4QZG - chains A and D of the 4 polymer chains in the assembly; structure by X-ray diffraction, 2.75 A resolution.

Chain A:
Protein: DNA nucleotidylexotransferase
Organism: Mus musculus
Notes: EC 2.7.7.31
Reference sequence: P09838 (TDT_MOUSE); the construct lacks a stretch of the UniProt sequence, so the offset changes along the chain: 132-482 = UniProt 132-482; 483-510 = UniProt 503-530
Sequence (400 residues; numbered 111 to 510; the number before each row is that of its first residue):
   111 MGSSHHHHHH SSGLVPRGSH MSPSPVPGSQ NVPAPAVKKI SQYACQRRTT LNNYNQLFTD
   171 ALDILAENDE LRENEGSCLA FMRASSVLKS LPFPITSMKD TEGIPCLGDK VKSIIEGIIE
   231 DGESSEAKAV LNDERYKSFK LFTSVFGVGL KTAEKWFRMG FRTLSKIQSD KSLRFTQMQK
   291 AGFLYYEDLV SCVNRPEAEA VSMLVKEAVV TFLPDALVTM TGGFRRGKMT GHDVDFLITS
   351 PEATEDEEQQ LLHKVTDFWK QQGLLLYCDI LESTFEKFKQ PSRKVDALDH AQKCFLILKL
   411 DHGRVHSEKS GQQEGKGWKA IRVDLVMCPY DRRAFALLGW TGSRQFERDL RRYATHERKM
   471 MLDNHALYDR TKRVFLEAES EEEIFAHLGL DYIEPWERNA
Disordered / not traced: 111-147, 384-398, 417-424
Differences from the reference sequence: expression tag (111-131); engineered mutation Ala401 (Phe in P09838)
Bound ions: Na+: Thr253, Val255, Val258 (shared with 1 residue of chain U); Mg2+ site 1: Asp343, Asp345 (together with 2',3'-dideoxycytidine 5'-triphosphate); Mg2+ site 2: Asp343, Asp345, Asp434 (together with 2',3'-dideoxycytidine 5'-triphosphate)
Ligand contacts: 2',3'-dideoxycytidine 5'-triphosphate (DCT): Gly332, Gly333, Arg336, Lys338, Thr340, Gly341, His342, Asp343, Asp345, Gly449, Trp450, Thr451, Gly452, Ser453, Arg454, Glu457, Arg461
Swiss-Prot annotation at these positions:
  - region: Val258 to Thr262 (Involved in DNA binding)
  - binding site (a 2'-deoxyribonucleoside 5'-triphosphate): Gly333 to Lys338, His342 to Asp345, Gly449, Trp450
  - binding site (Mg(2+)): Asp343, Asp345, Asp434
  - modified residue: Ser134 (Phosphoserine)
What the authors report for this chain:
  - conformationally variable residues (order/disorder transition): Asp396 to Leu398
  - mutagenesis - L398A, F405A: decreased catalytic activity
  - mutagenesis - R461A: abolished catalytic activity
  - mutagenesis - F401A: abolished catalytic activity on in trans

Chain D:
Molecule: 6-nt DNA strand
Sequence (6 nucleotides; each row starts with the number of its first residue):
     1 AAAAAC

Chain A / chain D interface:
Contacting residue pairs - 16 pairs, chain A then chain D:
  Gln152(A) - DA3(D)  phosphate contact
  Gln152(A) - DA4(D)  phosphate contact
  Gly186(A) - DA1(D)  base contact
  Ser187(A) - DA1(D)  hydrogen bond to the phosphate
  Ala190(A) - DA1(D)  base contact
  Phe191(A) - DA1(D)  sugar contact
  Pro215(A) - DA3(D)  phosphate contact
  Cys216(A) - DA2(D)  phosphate contact
  Cys216(A) - DA3(D)  hydrogen bond to the phosphate
  Leu217(A) - DA2(D)  phosphate contact
  Leu217(A) - DA3(D)  phosphate contact
  Gly218(A) - DA2(D)  hydrogen bond to the phosphate
  Asp219(A) - DA2(D)  hydrogen bond to the phosphate
  Lys220(A) - DA1(D)  sugar contact
  Lys220(A) - DA2(D)  hydrogen bond to the phosphate
  Val221(A) - DA2(D)  hydrogen bond to the phosphate

Overview:
The interface between chain A and chain D involves 12 residues on one side and 4 on the other; the contacts
include 6 hydrogen bonds. Polar contacts include Ser187(A)-DA1(D), Cys216(A)-DA3(D) and Gly218(A)-DA2(D). From
the paper: L398A and F405A of chain A reduce catalytic activity; conformational variability at Asp396(A); 4
substitutions were tested in all.
Chain A is DNA nucleotidylexotransferase (Mus musculus) and chain D is a 6-nt DNA strand; the structure, Mouse
Tdt, F401A mutant, in complex with a DSB substrate, C-C base pair, was determined by X-ray diffraction,
deposited together with 4QZ8, 4QZ9, 4QZA, 4QZB, 4QZC, 4QZD and 4 further entries.
